9NWF - chains A and D of the 4 polymer chains in the assembly; structure by X-ray diffraction, 2.60 A resolution.

[Chain A (and D)]
Protein: Glucuronate dehydratase
Source organism: Bacteroides caccae
Notes: chain D of this document is another copy of the same molecule, construct and numbering; everything in this record applies to it too
Reference sequence: A0A174GN40 (A0A174GN40_9BACE); residues 5-405 here correspond to UniProt positions 23-423 (UniProt number = residue number + 18)
Sequence (405 residues; numbered 1 to 405; the number before each row is that of its first residue):
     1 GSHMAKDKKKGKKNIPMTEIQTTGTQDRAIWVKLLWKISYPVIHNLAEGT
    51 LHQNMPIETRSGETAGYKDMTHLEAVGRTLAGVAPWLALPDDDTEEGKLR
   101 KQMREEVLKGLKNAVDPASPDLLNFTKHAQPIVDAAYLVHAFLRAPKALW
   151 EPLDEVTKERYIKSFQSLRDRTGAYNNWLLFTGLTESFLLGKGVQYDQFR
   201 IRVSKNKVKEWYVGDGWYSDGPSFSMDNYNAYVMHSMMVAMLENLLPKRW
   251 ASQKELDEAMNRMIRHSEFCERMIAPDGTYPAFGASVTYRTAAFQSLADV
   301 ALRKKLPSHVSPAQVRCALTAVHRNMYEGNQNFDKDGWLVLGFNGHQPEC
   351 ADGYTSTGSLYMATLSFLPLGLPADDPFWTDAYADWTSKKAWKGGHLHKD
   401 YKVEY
Disordered / not traced: 1-20
Differences from the reference sequence: expression tag (1-4); engineered mutation A285 (Arg303 in A0A174GN40)
What the authors report for this chain:
  - mutagenesis - E74A, R78A, N176A, N177A, W178A, F181A, Y229A, R285A, Y289A, Y354A: abolished catalytic activity on chondrosine
  - mutagenesis - E74A, R78A, N176A, N177A, W178A, F181A, Y229A, R285A, Y289A, Y354A: unchanged stability
  - binding site for 2-amino-2-deoxy-beta-D-galactopyranose: Y175
  - conformationally variable residues (loop rearrangement): Y175
  - self-association interface (contacts with another copy of this molecule): Y175
  - catalytic residues: Y229, Y289
  - binding site for beta-D-glucopyranuronic acid: Y289

[How chain A and chain D interact]
Pairs across the interface (92):
  R60(A) with K399(D)
  V213(A) with F224(D)
  G214(A) with F224(D)
  D215(A) with F224(D); S225(D); M226(D), hydrogen bond (side chain-backbone)
  W217(A) with M226(D)
  D220(A) with K402(D), hydrogen bond (backbone-side chain)
  F224(A) with V213(D); G214(D); D215(D); F224(D), hydrophobic
  S225(A) with D215(D); K402(D)
  M226(A) with D215(D), hydrogen bond (backbone-side chain); W217(D); M226(D), hydrophobic; F269(D), hydrophobic
  F269(A) with M226(D), hydrophobic; F283(D), hydrophobic
  R272(A) with P281(D); A282(D), hydrogen bond (side chain-backbone)
  M273(A) with P281(D), hydrophobic
  A275(A) with A275(D), hydrophobic; T279(D)
  P276(A) with D277(D); T279(D)
  D277(A) with P276(D); D277(D), hydrogen bond (backbone-side chain)
  T279(A) with P276(D); W392(D)
  Y280(A) with W392(D), hydrogen bond (backbone-side chain)
  P281(A) with R272(D); M273(D), hydrophobic
  A282(A) with R272(D), hydrogen bond (backbone-side chain)
  F283(A) with F269(D), hydrophobic
  G284(A) with D400(D), hydrogen bond (backbone-side chain)
  A285(A) with D400(D); Y401(D), hydrophobic
  M326(A) with W392(D), hydrophobic
  F343(A) with A391(D), hydrophobic; W392(D); L397(D), hydrophobic
  N344(A) with A391(D); W392(D), hydrogen bond (side chain-backbone); G394(D)
  Q347(A) with K390(D); A391(D), hydrogen bond (side chain-backbone); G394(D); G395(D), hydrogen bond (side chain-backbone)
  E349(A) with G395(D); H396(D), salt bridge; L397(D), hydrogen bond (side chain-backbone); K399(D)
  C350(A) with L397(D); K399(D)
  D352(A) with K399(D); Y401(D)
  Y354(A) with Y401(D)
  K390(A) with Q347(D)
  A391(A) with F343(D), hydrophobic; N344(D); Q347(D), hydrogen bond (backbone-side chain)
  W392(A) with T279(D); Y280(D), hydrogen bond (side chain-backbone); N325(D); M326(D), hydrophobic; F343(D); N344(D), hydrogen bond (backbone-side chain)
  G394(A) with N344(D), hydrogen bond (backbone-backbone); Q347(D)
  G395(A) with Q347(D), hydrogen bond (backbone-side chain); E349(D)
  H396(A) with E349(D)
  L397(A) with V287(D), hydrophobic; F343(D), hydrophobic; Q347(D); E349(D), hydrogen bond (backbone-side chain); C350(D)
  K399(A) with E349(D); C350(D); A351(D); D352(D)
  D400(A) with F283(D); G284(D), hydrogen bond (side chain-backbone); A285(D)
  Y401(A) with A285(D), hydrophobic; D352(D); Y354(D)
  K402(A) with D220(D); S225(D)
  E404(A) with S223(D), hydrogen bond
Interface residues without a listed pair, chain A (50 interface residues in all): N177, S223, V287, N325, A351, S388, K393, H398
Interface residues without a listed pair, chain D (50 interface residues in all): R60, N177, G278, G345, K393, E404

[Overview]
The chain A/chain D interface involves 50 residues from each chain; the contacts include 20 hydrogen bonds and
1 salt bridge. Polar contacts include E349(A)-H396(D), D215(A)-M226(D) and D220(A)-K402(D). The paper reports
catalytic residues Y229(A) and Y289(A); E74A, R78A and N176A of chain A, among others, abolish catalytic
activity on chondrosine; 10 substitutions were tested in all.
Both chains are Glucuronate dehydratase (Bacteroides caccae). Entry 9NWF (Structure of an inactive
beta-D-glucuronate dehydratase mutant in complex with chondrosine) was determined by X-ray diffraction,
deposited together with 9O3Q and 9O4U.
